Entry 4IIQ (X-ray diffraction, 2.86 A resolution); this record covers chains A and B of the 3 polymer chains in the assembly.

[Chain A]
Name: Human Mucosal Associated Invariant T cell receptor alpha chain
Organism: Homo sapiens
Sequence (205 residues; row label = number of the first residue in the row; note: 1 number in that range is skipped by the numbering (no residue carries it; nothing is unmodelled there); numbers below 1 keep their minus sign (Met-1 is residue -1)):
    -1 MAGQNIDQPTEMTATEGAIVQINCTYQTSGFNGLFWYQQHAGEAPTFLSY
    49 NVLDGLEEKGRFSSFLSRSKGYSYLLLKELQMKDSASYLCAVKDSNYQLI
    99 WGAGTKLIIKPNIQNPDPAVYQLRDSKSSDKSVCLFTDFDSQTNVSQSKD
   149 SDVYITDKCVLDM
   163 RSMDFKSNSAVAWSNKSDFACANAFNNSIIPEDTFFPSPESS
Not modelled in the structure: -1 to 1, 163-164, 202-204
Disulfide bonds: Cys22-Cys88, Cys132-Cys183

[Chain B]
Name: Human Mucosal Associated Invariant T cell receptor beta chain
Organism: Homo sapiens
Sequence (253 residues; row label = number of the first residue in the row; numbers below 1 keep their minus sign (Met-1 is residue -1)):
    -1 MANAGVTQTPKFQVLKTGQSMTLQCAQDMNHNSMYWYRQDPGMGLRLIYY
    49 SASEGTTDKGEVPNGYNVSRLNKREFSLRLESAAPSQTSVYFCASSVWTG
    99 EGSGELFFGEGSRLTVLEDLKNVFPPEVAVFEPSEAEISHTQKATLVCLA
   149 TGFYPDHVELSWWVNGKEVHSGVCTDPQPLKEQPALNDSRYALSSRLRVS
   199 ATFWQNPRNHFRCQVQFYGLSENDEWTQDRAKPVTQIVSAEAWGRADSAA
   249 ALE
Not modelled in the structure: -1 to 1, 245-251
Disulfide bonds: Cys23-Cys91, Cys146-Cys211

[Chain A / chain B interface]
Residue-residue contacts (78; chain A residue first):
  Phe33(A) - Gly100(B)
  Phe33(A) - Ser101(B)
  Phe33(A) - Gly102(B)
  Tyr35(A) - Glu103(B)
  Tyr35(A) - Leu104(B)  hydrogen bond (side chain-backbone)
  Gln37(A) - Gln37(B)  hydrogen bond
  Gln37(A) - Phe90(B)
  Ala42(A) - Gly107(B)
  Ala42(A) - Glu108(B)
  Pro43(A) - Phe90(B)
  Pro43(A) - Phe106(B)
  Phe45(A) - Glu103(B)
  Tyr48(A) - Gly100(B)
  Tyr48(A) - Ser101(B)
  Lys91(A) - Glu99(B)  hydrogen bond (side chain-backbone)
  Lys91(A) - Gly100(B)
  Tyr95(A) - Gly98(B)
  Leu97(A) - Leu104(B)  hydrophobic
  Trp99(A) - Tyr35(B)  hydrogen bond
  Trp99(A) - Gly42(B)
  Trp99(A) - Leu43(B)
  Trp99(A) - Leu104(B)  hydrophobic
  Gly100(A) - Gly42(B)
  Ala101(A) - Gly40(B)
  Ala101(A) - Met41(B)
  Ala101(A) - Gly42(B)
  Asp115(A) - His138(B)  salt bridge
  Asp115(A) - Thr139(B)
  Tyr119(A) - Ser132(B)
  Tyr119(A) - Ala134(B)
  Tyr119(A) - Glu135(B)
  Tyr119(A) - His138(B)
  Tyr119(A) - Thr139(B)
  Gln120(A) - Ser132(B)  hydrogen bond (backbone-side chain)
  Leu121(A) - Phe129(B)
  Leu121(A) - Glu130(B)
  Leu121(A) - Ser132(B)
  Leu121(A) - Thr143(B)
  Leu121(A) - Val145(B)  hydrophobic
  Arg122(A) - Phe129(B)
  Arg122(A) - Glu130(B)  hydrogen bond (backbone-backbone)
  Ser124(A) - Val128(B)  hydrogen bond (side chain-backbone)
  Ser124(A) - Phe129(B)
  Ser127(A) - Ala127(B)
  Ser127(A) - Phe129(B)
  Lys129(A) - Phe129(B)
  Lys129(A) - Leu147(B)
  Val131(A) - Phe129(B)  hydrophobic
  Val131(A) - Leu147(B)  hydrophobic
  Leu133(A) - Thr143(B)
  Thr135(A) - Arg196(B)
  Asp136(A) - Thr139(B)
  Asp136(A) - Arg196(B)  salt bridge
  Tyr152(A) - Glu180(B)  hydrogen bond (side chain-backbone)
  Thr154(A) - Asp174(B)
  Thr154(A) - Leu178(B)
  Thr154(A) - Ser192(B)  hydrogen bond
  Thr154(A) - Arg194(B)  hydrogen bond (backbone-side chain)
  Lys156(A) - Pro175(B)
  Cys157(A) - Cys172(B)  disulfide
  Cys157(A) - Thr173(B)
  Cys157(A) - Asp174(B)
  Cys157(A) - Arg194(B)  hydrogen bond
  Val158(A) - Cys172(B)
  Val158(A) - Thr173(B)  hydrogen bond (backbone-backbone)
  Val158(A) - Pro175(B)  hydrophobic
  Leu159(A) - Val171(B)
  Asp160(A) - His168(B)  salt bridge
  Asp160(A) - Val171(B)  hydrogen bond (backbone-backbone)
  Met165(A) - Ser169(B)
  Asp166(A) - Ser169(B)
  Phe167(A) - Gly170(B)
  Ser169(A) - Arg196(B)  hydrogen bond
  Ser171(A) - Arg194(B)  hydrogen bond (backbone-side chain)
  Ala172(A) - Arg194(B)
  Val173(A) - Arg194(B)
  Trp175(A) - Leu147(B)  hydrophobic
  Trp175(A) - Ala190(B)  hydrophobic
Other interface residues (no listed pair), chain A (48 interface residues in all): Asn30, Gly40, Glu41, Leu87, Asp123, Ser126, Asp155, Met161
Other interface residues (no listed pair), chain B (47 interface residues in all): Pro131, Thr149, Lys179, Arg243
Inter-chain disulfides: Cys157(A)-Cys172(B)

[In short]
48 residues of chain A and 47 residues of chain B are in contact; the contacts include 1 disulfide bond, 15
hydrogen bonds and 3 salt bridges. Among the polar pairs are Asp115(A)-His138(B), Asp136(A)-Arg196(B) and
Asp160(A)-His168(B).
Chain A is Human Mucosal Associated Invariant T cell receptor alpha chain and chain B is Human Mucosal
Associated Invariant T cell receptor beta chain, both from Homo sapiens; the structure, Crystal structure of a
human MAIT TCR in complex with bovine MR1, was determined by X-ray diffraction.
